Entry 6L5X (X-ray diffraction, 1.65 A resolution); this record covers chains B and C of the 4 polymer chains in the assembly.

== Chain B ==
Name: Hemoglobin subunit beta
Source organism: Homo sapiens
UniProt: P68871 (HBB_HUMAN); residues 1-146 here correspond to UniProt positions 2-147 (UniProt number = residue number + 1)
Chain sequence (146 residues; numbered 1 to 146; the number before each row is that of its first residue):
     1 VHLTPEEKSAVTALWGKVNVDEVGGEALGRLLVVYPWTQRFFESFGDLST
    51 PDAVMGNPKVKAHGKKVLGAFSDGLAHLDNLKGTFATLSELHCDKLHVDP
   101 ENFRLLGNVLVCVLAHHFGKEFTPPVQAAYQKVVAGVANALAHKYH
Metal / ion sites: heme Fe: H92 (together with carbon monoxide)
Small-molecule neighbours: carbon monoxide / heme: L28, L31, T38, F41, F42, F45, H63, K66, V67, A70, F71, F85, L88, L91, H92, L96, V98, N102, F103, L106, V137, L141

== Chain C ==
Name: Hemoglobin subunit alpha
Source organism: Homo sapiens
UniProt: P69905 (HBA_HUMAN); residues 1-141 here correspond to UniProt positions 2-142 (UniProt number = residue number + 1)
Chain sequence (141 residues; numbered 1 to 141; the number before each row is that of its first residue):
     1 VLSPADKTNVKAAWGKVGAHAGEYGAEALERMFLSFPTTKTYFPHFDLSH
    51 GSAQVKGHGKKVADALTNAVAHVDDMPNALSALSDLHAHKLRVDPVNFKL
   101 LSHCLLVTLAAHLPAEFTPAVHASLDKFLASVSTVLTSKYR
Metal / ion sites: heme Fe: H87 (together with carbon monoxide)
Small-molecule neighbours: carbon monoxide / heme: L29, M32, T39, Y42, F43, F46, H58, K61, V62, A65, L66, L83, L86, H87, L91, V93, N97, F98, L101, L105, V132, L136

== Chain B / chain C interface ==
Contacting residue pairs - 14 pairs, chain B then chain C:
  P36(B) - R92(C)  hydrogen bond (backbone-side chain)
  W37(B) - R92(C)
  W37(B) - V93(C)
  W37(B) - D94(C)
  W37(B) - P95(C)
  Q39(B) - R92(C)  hydrogen bond
  R40(B) - T41(C)  hydrogen bond (side chain-backbone)
  R40(B) - Y42(C)
  R40(B) - L91(C)
  R40(B) - R92(C)
  H97(B) - T38(C)
  D99(B) - D94(C)
  D99(B) - V96(C)
  N102(B) - D94(C)  hydrogen bond
Interface residues without a listed pair, chain C (10 interface residues in all): K139

== In short ==
7 residues of chain B and 10 residues of chain C are in contact; the contacts include 4 hydrogen bonds. Polar
contacts include P36(B)-R92(C), Q39(B)-R92(C) and R40(B)-T41(C). Chain B binds carbon monoxide / heme. Bound
to chain C: carbon monoxide / heme.
Chain B is Hemoglobin subunit beta and chain C is Hemoglobin subunit alpha, both from Homo sapiens; the
structure, Carbonmonoxy human hemoglobin A in the R2 quaternary structure at 95 K: Light (2 min), was
determined by X-ray diffraction together with 6KA9, 6KAE, 6KAH, 6KAI, 6KAO, 6KAP and 11 further entries from
the same study.
